3WV4 - chain A; structure by X-ray diffraction, 2.15 A resolution.

[Chain A]
Molecule: Non-ribosomal peptide synthetase
Source organism: Streptomyces halstedii
Notes: EC 6.2.1.-; fragment: N-terminal domain
Reference sequence: Q76KY2 (Q76KY2_STRHA); residues 48-426 here correspond to UniProt positions 1-379 (UniProt number = residue number - 47)
Sequence (442 residues; numbered -15 to 426; the number before each row is that of its first residue; numbers below 1 keep their minus sign (Met-15 is residue -15)):
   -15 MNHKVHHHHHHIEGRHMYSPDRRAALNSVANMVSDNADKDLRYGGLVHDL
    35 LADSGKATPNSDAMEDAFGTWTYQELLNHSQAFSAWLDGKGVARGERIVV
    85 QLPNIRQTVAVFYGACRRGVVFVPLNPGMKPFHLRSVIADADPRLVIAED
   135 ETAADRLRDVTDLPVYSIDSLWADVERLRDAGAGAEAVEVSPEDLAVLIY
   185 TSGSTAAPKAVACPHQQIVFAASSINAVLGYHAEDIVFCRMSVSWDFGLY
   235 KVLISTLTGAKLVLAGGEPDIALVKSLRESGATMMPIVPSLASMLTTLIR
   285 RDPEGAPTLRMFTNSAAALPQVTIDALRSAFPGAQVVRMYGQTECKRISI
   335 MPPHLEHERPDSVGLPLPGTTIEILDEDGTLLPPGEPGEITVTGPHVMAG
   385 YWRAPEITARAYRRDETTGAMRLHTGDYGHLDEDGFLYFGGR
Disordered / not traced: -15 to 23, 250-254, 399-403, 426
Sequence notes: expression tag (-15 to 47)
What the authors report for this chain:
  - mutagenesis - F231A, F231L (7-fold), S299A (6-fold), K330N: decreased catalytic activity on 3-MeAsp
  - mutagenesis - F231L (4-fold): decreased catalytic activity on l-aspartate
  - mutagenesis - F231A: abolished catalytic activity on l-aspartate

[Summary]
From the paper: F231A, F231L and S299A, among others, reduce catalytic activity on 3-MeAsp; F231L reduces
catalytic activity on l-aspartate.
Chain A is Non-ribosomal peptide synthetase (Streptomyces halstedii); the structure, Crystal structure of
VinN, was determined by X-ray diffraction (same publication as 3WV5 and 3WVN).
